Entry 3AZF (X-ray diffraction, 2.70 A resolution); this record covers chains A and J of the 10 polymer chains in the assembly.

# Chain A
Name: Histone H3.1
Organism: Homo sapiens
UniProt: P68431 (H31_HUMAN); residues 0-135 here correspond to UniProt positions 1-136 (UniProt number = residue number + 1)
Amino-acid sequence (139 residues; each row starts with the number of its first residue; numbers below 1 keep their minus sign (Gly-3 is residue -3)):
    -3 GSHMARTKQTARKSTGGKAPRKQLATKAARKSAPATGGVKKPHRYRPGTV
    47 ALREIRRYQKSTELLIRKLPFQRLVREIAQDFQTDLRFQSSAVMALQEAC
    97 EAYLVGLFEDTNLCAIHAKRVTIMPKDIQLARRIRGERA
Disordered / not traced: -3 to 37, 135
Differences from the reference sequence: expression tag (-3 to -1); engineered mutation Gln79 (Lys80 in P68431)
Swiss-Prot annotation at these positions:
  - modified residue: Arg2 (Asymmetric dimethylarginine), Thr3 (Phosphothreonine), Lys4 (Allysine), Gln5 (5-glutamyl dopamine), Thr6 (Phosphothreonine), Arg8 (Citrulline), Lys9 (N6,N6,N6-trimethyllysine), Ser10 (ADP-ribosylserine), Thr11 (Phosphothreonine), Lys14 (N6-(2-hydroxyisobutyryl)lysine), Arg17 (Asymmetric dimethylarginine), Lys18 (N6-(2-hydroxyisobutyryl)lysine), Lys23 (N6-(2-hydroxyisobutyryl)lysine), Arg26 (Citrulline), Lys27 (N6,N6,N6-trimethyllysine), Ser28 (ADP-ribosylserine), Lys36 (N6,N6,N6-trimethyllysine), Lys37 (N6-methyllysine), Tyr41 (Phosphotyrosine), Lys56 (N6,N6,N6-trimethyllysine) and 7 more in UniProt
  - lipidation: Lys18 (N6-decanoyllysine)

# Chain J
Molecule: 146-nt DNA strand
Sequence (146 nucleotides; row label = number of the first residue in the row):
   147 ATCAATATCCACCTGCAGATTCTACCAAAAGTGTATTTGGAAACTGCTCC
   197 ATCAAAAGGCATGTTCAGCTGAATTCAGCTGAACATGCCTTTTGATGGAG
   247 CAGTTTCCAAATACACTTTTGGTAGAATCTGCAGGTGGATATTGAT
Disordered / not traced: 147
Bound ions: Mn2+ site 1 near DG185 (its only coordinating residue here); Mn2+ site 2 near DG217 (its only coordinating residue here); Mn2+ site 3 near DG267 (its only coordinating residue here); Mn2+ site 4 near DG280 (its only coordinating residue here)

# Interface between chain A and chain J
Contacting residue pairs - 29 pairs, chain A then chain J:
  His39(A) - DT152(J)  sugar contact
  His39(A) - DA153(J)  sugar contact
  His39(A) - DC230(J)  phosphate contact
  Arg40(A) - DA229(J)  hydrogen bond to the base
  Arg40(A) - DC230(J)  hydrogen bond to the sugar
  Tyr41(A) - DA153(J)  hydrogen bond to the sugar
  Tyr41(A) - DT154(J)  sugar contact
  Tyr41(A) - DA229(J)  hydrogen bond to the phosphate
  Tyr41(A) - DC230(J)  hydrogen bond to the phosphate
  Arg42(A) - DA229(J)  sugar contact
  Pro43(A) - DA228(J)  phosphate contact
  Pro43(A) - DA229(J)  sugar contact
  Gly44(A) - DA228(J)  hydrogen bond to the phosphate
  Gly44(A) - DA229(J)  hydrogen bond to the phosphate
  Thr45(A) - DA229(J)  hydrogen bond to the phosphate
  Val46(A) - DA229(J)  hydrogen bond to the phosphate
  Val46(A) - DC230(J)  phosphate contact
  Ala47(A) - DA229(J)  hydrogen bond to the phosphate
  Arg49(A) - DT154(J)  phosphate contact
  Arg49(A) - DC155(J)  phosphate contact
  Arg63(A) - DT237(J)  phosphate contact
  Lys64(A) - DT238(J)  hydrogen bond to the phosphate
  Leu65(A) - DT237(J)  phosphate contact
  Leu65(A) - DT238(J)  hydrogen bond to the phosphate
  Pro66(A) - DT237(J)  phosphate contact
  Arg69(A) - DT237(J)  salt bridge to the phosphate
  Asp81(A) - DC247(J)  phosphate contact
  Arg83(A) - DG246(J)  phosphate contact
  Arg83(A) - DC247(J)  phosphate contact

# Overview
The interface between chain A and chain J involves 17 residues on one side and 11 on the other; the contacts
include 12 hydrogen bonds and 1 salt bridge. Among the polar pairs are Arg40(A)-DA229(J), Arg40(A)-DC230(J)
and Tyr41(A)-DA153(J).
Chain A is Histone H3.1 (Homo sapiens) and chain J is a 146-nt DNA strand; the structure, Crystal Structure of
Human Nucleosome Core Particle Containing H3K79Q mutation, was determined by X-ray diffraction, deposited
together with 3AYW, 3AZE, 3AZG, 3AZH, 3AZJ, 3AZK and 3 further entries.
